Entry 2WZH (X-ray diffraction, 2.20 A resolution); this record covers chain A.

== Chain A ==
Name: O-glcnacase BT_4395
Source organism: Bacteroides thetaiotaomicron VPI-5482
Notes: EC 3.2.1.52
UniProt: Q89ZI2 (OGA_BACTN); residues -20 to 716 here correspond to UniProt positions 1-737 (UniProt number = residue number + 21)
Amino-acid sequence (737 residues; row label = number of the first residue in the row; numbers below 1 keep their minus sign (Met-20 is residue -20)):
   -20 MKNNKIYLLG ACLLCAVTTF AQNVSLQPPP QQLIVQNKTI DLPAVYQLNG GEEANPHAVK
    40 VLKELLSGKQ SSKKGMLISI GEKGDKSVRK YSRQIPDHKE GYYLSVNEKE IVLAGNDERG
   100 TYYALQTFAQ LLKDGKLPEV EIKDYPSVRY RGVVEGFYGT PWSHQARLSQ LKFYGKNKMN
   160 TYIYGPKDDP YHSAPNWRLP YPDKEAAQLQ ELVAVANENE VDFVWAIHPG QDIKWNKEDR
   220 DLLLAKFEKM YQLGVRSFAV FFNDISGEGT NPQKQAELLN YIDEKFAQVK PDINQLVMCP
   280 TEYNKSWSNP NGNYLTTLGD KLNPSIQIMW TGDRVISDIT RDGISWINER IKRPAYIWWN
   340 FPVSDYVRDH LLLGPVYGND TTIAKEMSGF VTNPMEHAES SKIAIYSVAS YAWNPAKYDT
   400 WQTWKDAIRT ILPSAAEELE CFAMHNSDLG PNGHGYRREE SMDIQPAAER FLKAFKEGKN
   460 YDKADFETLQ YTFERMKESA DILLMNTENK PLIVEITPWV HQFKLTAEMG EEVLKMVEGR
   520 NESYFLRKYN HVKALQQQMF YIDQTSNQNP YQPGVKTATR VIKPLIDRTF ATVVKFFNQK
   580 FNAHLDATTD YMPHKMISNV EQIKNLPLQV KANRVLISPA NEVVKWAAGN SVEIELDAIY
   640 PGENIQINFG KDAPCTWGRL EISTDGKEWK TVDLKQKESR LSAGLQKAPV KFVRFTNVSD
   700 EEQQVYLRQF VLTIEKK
Unresolved in the structure: -20 to 3, 46-53, 288-291, 519, 589-716
Construct notes: engineered mutation Asn242 (Asp263 in Q89ZI2)
Ion coordination: Ca2+: Glu32, Glu61, Asp64
Ligand contacts: NGO (2-methyl-4,5-dihydro-(1,2-dideoxy-alpha-D-glucopyranoso)[2,1-d]-1,3-oxazole): Gly135, Phe136, Tyr137, Lys166, Asn242, Asp243, Cys278, Tyr282, Thr310, Val314, Ile315, Trp337, Asn339, Val342, Asp344, Tyr345, Asn372, His433
Reported in the primary citation:
  - mutagenesis - D242N (320-fold): decreased catalytic activity on 3
  - binding site for NGO: Tyr282, Trp337, Asn339
  - conformationally variable residues: Lys166

== In short ==
Chain A binds compound NGO. The Ca2+ site is built by Glu32, Glu61 and Asp64. The paper reports a binding site
for NGO at Tyr282, Trp337 and Asn339; D242N reduces catalytic activity on 3.
Chain A is O-glcnacase BT_4395 (Bacteroides thetaiotaomicron VPI-5482); the structure, BtGH84 D242N in complex
with MeUMB-derived oxazoline, was determined by X-ray diffraction, deposited together with 2X0H.
